PDB entry 4U31 | X-ray diffraction, 1.85 A resolution | chains A and B

# Chain A (and B)
Protein: Alpha-1,4-glucan:maltose-1-phosphate maltosyltransferase 1
From: Streptomyces coelicolor
Notes: EC 2.4.99.16; chain B of this document is another copy of the same molecule, construct and numbering; everything in this record applies to it too
Reference sequence: Q9L1K2 (GLGE1_STRCO); numbering as in UniProt (aligned over 1-675)
Amino-acid sequence (683 residues; each row starts with the number of its first residue):
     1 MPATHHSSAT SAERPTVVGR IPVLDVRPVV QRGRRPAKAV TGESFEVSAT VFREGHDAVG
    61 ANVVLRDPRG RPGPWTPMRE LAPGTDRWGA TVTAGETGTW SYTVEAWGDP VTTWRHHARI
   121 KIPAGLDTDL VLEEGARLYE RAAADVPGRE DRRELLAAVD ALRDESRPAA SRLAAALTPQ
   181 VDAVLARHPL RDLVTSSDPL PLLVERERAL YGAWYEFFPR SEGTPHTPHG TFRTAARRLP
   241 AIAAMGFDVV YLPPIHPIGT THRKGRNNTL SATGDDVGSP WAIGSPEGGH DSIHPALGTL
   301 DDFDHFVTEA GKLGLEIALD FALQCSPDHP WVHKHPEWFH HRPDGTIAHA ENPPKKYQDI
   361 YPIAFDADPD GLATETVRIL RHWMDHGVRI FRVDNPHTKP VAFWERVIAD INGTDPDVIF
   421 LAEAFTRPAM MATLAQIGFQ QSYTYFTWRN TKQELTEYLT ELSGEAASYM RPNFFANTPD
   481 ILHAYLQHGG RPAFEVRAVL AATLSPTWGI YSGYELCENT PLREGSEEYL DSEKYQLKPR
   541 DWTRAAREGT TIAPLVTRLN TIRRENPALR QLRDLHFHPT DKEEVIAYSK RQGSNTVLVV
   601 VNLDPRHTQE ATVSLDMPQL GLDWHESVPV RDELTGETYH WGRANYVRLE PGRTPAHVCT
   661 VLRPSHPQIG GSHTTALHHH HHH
Not modelled in the structure: 1-14, 664-683
Construct notes: engineered mutation S279 (Val in Q9L1K2); expression tag (676-683)
UniProt features mapped onto this chain:
  - active site: D394 (Nucleophile), E423 (Proton donor)
  - binding site (alpha-maltose 1-phosphate): K264, Q324, D359, N395, K534, Y535
  - site: D480 (Transition state stabilizer)
From the paper describing this entry:
  - mutagenesis - V279S: unchanged catalytic activity (citing earlier work)
  - binding site for glucopyranosyl-1-methyl-phosphonic acid: Q324, N352, K355, Y357, R392, D394, N395, E423, D480
  - catalytic residues: D394
  - catalytic residues: E423 (citing earlier work)
  - binding site for alpha-D-glucopyranose: K264, N268, S279, A282, D359, K534, Y535

# Chain A / chain B interface
Contacting residue pairs (86; chain A residue first):
  T16(A) with A402(B); E405(B)
  V17(A) with Q31(B); R34(B), hydrogen bond (backbone-side chain); E405(B), hydrogen bond (backbone-side chain)
  V18(A) with A402(B); E405(B), hydrogen bond (backbone-side chain); I437(B), hydrophobic
  G19(A) with A402(B)
  R20(A) with D366(B), salt bridge; P400(B)
  L24(A) with T433(B)
  D25(A) with R32(B), salt bridge
  V26(A) with R32(B), hydrogen bond (backbone-side chain)
  V29(A) with R32(B)
  Q31(A) with V17(B)
  R32(A) with D25(B), salt bridge; V26(B), hydrogen bond (side chain-backbone); V29(B)
  R34(A) with V17(B), hydrogen bond (side chain-backbone); D198(B), salt bridge
  T50(A) with A429(B)
  F52(A) with A429(B), hydrophobic; M430(B), hydrophobic; T433(B)
  R53(A) with M430(B)
  E54(A) with H397(B); T398(B); K399(B); P400(B); M430(B)
  G55(A) with H397(B), hydrogen bond (backbone-backbone); T398(B)
  H56(A) with E351(B), hydrogen bond (side chain-backbone); N352(B); P353(B)
  G84(A) with R427(B)
  D86(A) with R427(B), salt bridge; A429(B)
  D127(A) with R342(B), salt bridge
  L130(A) with R342(B); P343(B); D344(B)
  V131(A) with R342(B)
  E133(A) with P343(B)
  E134(A) with R342(B), salt bridge; P343(B)
  R137(A) with P343(B)
  L193(A) with D366(B)
  D198(A) with R34(B), salt bridge
  R342(A) with D127(B), salt bridge; L130(B); E134(B), salt bridge
  P343(A) with L130(B); E134(B); R137(B)
  D344(A) with L130(B)
  E351(A) with H56(B), hydrogen bond (backbone-side chain)
  N352(A) with H56(B)
  P353(A) with H56(B)
  D366(A) with R20(B), salt bridge; L193(B)
  H397(A) with E54(B); G55(B), hydrogen bond (backbone-backbone)
  T398(A) with E54(B); G55(B)
  K399(A) with E54(B)
  P400(A) with R20(B); E54(B)
  A402(A) with T16(B); V18(B); G19(B)
  E405(A) with T16(B); V17(B), hydrogen bond (side chain-backbone); V18(B), hydrogen bond (side chain-backbone)
  R427(A) with G84(B); D86(B), salt bridge
  A429(A) with T50(B); F52(B), hydrophobic; D86(B)
  M430(A) with F52(B), hydrophobic; R53(B); E54(B)
  T433(A) with L24(B); F52(B)
  I437(A) with V18(B), hydrophobic
Interface residues without a listed pair, chain A (52 interface residues in all): P22, R27, R35, L200, V401, R406
Interface residues without a listed pair, chain B (53 interface residues in all): P22, R35, V131, E133, L200, T346, V401, R406, P428

# Summary
Chain A and chain B form an interface of 52 and 53 residues respectively; the contacts include 12 hydrogen
bonds and 12 salt bridges. Among the polar pairs are R20(A)-D366(B), D25(A)-R32(B) and R34(A)-D198(B). The
paper reports catalytic residues D394(A) and E423(A); V279S of chain A leaves catalytic activity unchanged.
Both chains are Alpha-1,4-glucan:maltose-1-phosphate maltosyltransferase 1 (Streptomyces coelicolor). Entry
4U31 (Sco GlgEI-V279S in Complex with maltose-C-phosphonate) was determined by X-ray diffraction together with
4U33 and 4U3C from the same study.
